PDB entry 5H7K | X-ray diffraction, 1.60 A resolution | chain A

== Chain A ==
Protein: Elongation factor 2
Source organism: Pyrococcus horikoshii OT3
UniProtKB: O59521 (EF2_PYRHO); residues 4-389 here correspond to UniProt positions 1-386 (UniProt number = residue number - 3)
Chain sequence (397 residues; numbered 1 to 397; the number before each row is that of its first residue):
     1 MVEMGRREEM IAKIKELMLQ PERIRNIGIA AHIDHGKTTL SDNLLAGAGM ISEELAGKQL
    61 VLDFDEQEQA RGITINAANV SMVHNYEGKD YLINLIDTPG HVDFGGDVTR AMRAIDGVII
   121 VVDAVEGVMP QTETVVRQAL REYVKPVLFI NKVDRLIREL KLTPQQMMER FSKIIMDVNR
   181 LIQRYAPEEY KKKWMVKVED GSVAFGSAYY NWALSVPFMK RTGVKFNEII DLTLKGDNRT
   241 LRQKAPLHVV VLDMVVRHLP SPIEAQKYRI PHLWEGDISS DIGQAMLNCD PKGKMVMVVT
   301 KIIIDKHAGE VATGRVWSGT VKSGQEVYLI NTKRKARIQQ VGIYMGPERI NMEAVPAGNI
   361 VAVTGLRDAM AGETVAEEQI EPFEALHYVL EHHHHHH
Disordered / not traced: 1-5, 56-69, 387-397
Sequence notes: expression tag (1-3, 390-397)
Residues lining bound ligands: GDP (guanosine-5'-diphosphate): A31, H32, I33, D34, H35, G36, K37, T38, T39, R71, H101, N151, K152, D154, R155, S207, A208, Y209
UniProt features mapped onto this chain:
  - binding site (GTP): A31 to T38, D97 to H101, N151 to D154
From the paper describing this entry:
  - binding site for GDP: R71

== In short ==
Chain A binds GDP. From UniProt: 17 GTP-binding residues. The paper reports a binding site for GDP at R71.
Chain A is Elongation factor 2 (Pyrococcus horikoshii OT3); the structure, Crystal structure of Elongation
factor 2 GDP-form, was determined by X-ray diffraction (same publication as 5H7J and 5H7L).
